Entry 1A9W (X-ray diffraction, 2.90 A resolution); this record covers chains E and C of the 4 polymer chains in the assembly.

# Chain E
Name: Hemoglobin (beta chain)
Source organism: Homo sapiens
UniProt: P02100 (HBE_HUMAN); numbering as in UniProt (aligned over 1-146)
Chain sequence (146 residues; each row starts with the number of its first residue):
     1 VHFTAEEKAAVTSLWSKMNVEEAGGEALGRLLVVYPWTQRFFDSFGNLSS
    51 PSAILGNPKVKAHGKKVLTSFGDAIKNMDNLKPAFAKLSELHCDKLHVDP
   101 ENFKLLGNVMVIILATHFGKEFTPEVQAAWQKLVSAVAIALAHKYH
Not modelled in the structure: 146
Ion coordination: heme Fe: His92 (together with carbon monoxide)
Small-molecule neighbours: carbon monoxide / heme: Leu28, Leu31, Thr38, Phe41, Phe42, Phe45, His63, Lys66, Val67, Ser70, Phe71, Phe85, Leu88, Leu91, His92, Leu96, Val98, Asn102, Phe103, Leu106, Val137, Leu141

# Chain C
Name: Hemoglobin (alpha chain)
Source organism: Homo sapiens
UniProt: P69905 (HBA_HUMAN); numbering as in UniProt (aligned over 1-141)
Chain sequence (141 residues; numbered 1 to 141; the number before each row is that of its first residue):
     1 VLSPADKTNVKAAWGKVGAHAGEYGAEALERMFLSFPTTKTYFPHFDLSH
    51 GSAQVKGHGKKVADALTNAVAHVDDMPNALSALSDLHAHKLRVDPVNFKL
   101 LSHCLLVTLAAHLPAEFTPAVHASLDKFLASVSTVLTSKYR
Ion coordination: heme Fe: His87 (together with carbon monoxide)
Small-molecule neighbours: carbon monoxide / heme: Leu29, Met32, Thr39, Tyr42, Phe43, His45, Phe46, His58, Lys61, Val62, Ala65, Leu66, Leu83, Leu86, His87, Leu91, Val93, Asn97, Phe98, Leu101, Val132, Leu136
UniProt features mapped onto this chain:
  - site: Lys61 (Not glycated)
  - natural variant: Asp6 (A6D: In J-Toronto; this construct carries the variant), Ala13 (A13D: In J-Paris 1/J-Aljezur), Glu27 (A27E: In Shenyang; this construct carries the variant), Lys61 (K61N: In Zambia; deletion: In Clinic), Asp64 (A64D: In Pontoise; this construct carries the variant), Asp75 (D75A: In Lille; D75G: In Chapel Hill; D75N: In G-Pest), Ala111 (A111D: In Petah Tikva)

# How chain E and chain C interact
Pairs across the interface (14; chain E residue first):
  Pro36(E) - Arg92(C)
  Trp37(E) - Arg92(C)
  Trp37(E) - Val93(C)
  Trp37(E) - Asp94(C)
  Trp37(E) - Pro95(C)
  Gln39(E) - Arg92(C)
  Arg40(E) - Thr41(C)  hydrogen bond (side chain-backbone)
  Arg40(E) - Tyr42(C)
  Arg40(E) - Leu91(C)
  Arg40(E) - Arg92(C)
  Asp43(E) - Arg92(C)  salt bridge
  His97(E) - Thr38(C)
  Asp99(E) - Val96(C)
  Asn102(E) - Asp94(C)  hydrogen bond
Other interface residues (no listed pair), chain E (9 interface residues in all): Glu101
Other interface residues (no listed pair), chain C (10 interface residues in all): Lys139

# Summary
Chain E and chain C form an interface of 9 and 10 residues respectively, with 2 hydrogen bonds and 1 salt
bridge. Polar contacts include Asp43(E)-Arg92(C), Arg40(E)-Thr41(C) and Asn102(E)-Asp94(C). Bound to chain E:
carbon monoxide / heme. Bound to chain C: carbon monoxide / heme.
Here chain E is Hemoglobin (beta chain) and chain C is Hemoglobin (alpha chain), both from Homo sapiens. Entry
1A9W (Human embryonic gower II carbonmonoxy hemoglobin) was determined by X-ray diffraction.
